7XHB - chains Y and B of the 4 polymer chains in the assembly; structure by electron microscopy, 3.33 A resolution.

== Chain Y ==
Protein: Protein translocase subunit SecY
From: Geobacillus thermodenitrificans NG80-2
Reference sequence: A4IJK8 (A4IJK8_GEOTN); numbering as in UniProt (aligned over 1-430)
Sequence (430 residues; row label = number of the first residue in the row):
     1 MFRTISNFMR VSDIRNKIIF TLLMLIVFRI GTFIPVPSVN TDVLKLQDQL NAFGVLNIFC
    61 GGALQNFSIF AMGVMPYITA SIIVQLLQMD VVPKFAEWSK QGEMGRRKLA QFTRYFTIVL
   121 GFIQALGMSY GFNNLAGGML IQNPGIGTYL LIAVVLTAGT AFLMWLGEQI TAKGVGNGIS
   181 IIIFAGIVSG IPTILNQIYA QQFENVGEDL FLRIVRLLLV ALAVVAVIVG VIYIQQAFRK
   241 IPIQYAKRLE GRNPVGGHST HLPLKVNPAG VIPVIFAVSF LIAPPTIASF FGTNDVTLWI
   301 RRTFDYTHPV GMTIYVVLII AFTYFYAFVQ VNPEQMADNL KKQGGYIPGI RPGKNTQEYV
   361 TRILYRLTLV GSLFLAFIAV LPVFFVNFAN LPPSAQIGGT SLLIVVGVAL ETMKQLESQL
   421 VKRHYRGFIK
Disordered / not traced: 1, 51-64, 204-211
Sequence notes: engineered mutation Cys60 (Gly in A4IJK8)

== Chain B ==
Protein: Translocating peptide
From: Escherichia coli
Sequence (345 residues; numbered 1 to 345; the number before each row is that of its first residue):
     1 MAKKTAIAIA VALAGFATVA SYAQYEDGCS GELERQHTFA GGARSIASGY YYYSGDKLPE
    61 GVLQSGGSGS KGEELFTGVV PILVELDGDV NGHKFSVRGE GEGDATNGKL TLKFICTTGK
   121 LPVPWPTLVT TLTYGVQCFS RYPDHMKRHD FFKSAMPEGY VQERTISFKD DGTYKTRAEV
   181 KFEGDTLVNR IELKGIDFKE DGNILGHKLE YNFNSHNVYI TADKQKNGIK ANFKIRHNVE
   241 DGSVQLADHY QQNTPIGDGP VLLPDNHYLS TQSVLSKDPN EKRDHMVLLE FVTAAGITHG
   301 SAGLEVLFQG PANGGSAWSH PQFEKGGGSG GGSGGGSWSH PQFEK
Disordered / not traced: 1, 35-45, 55-345

== Chain Y / chain B interface ==
Residue-residue contacts (56; chain Y residue first):
  Gln65(Y) - Gln24(B)  hydrogen bond (side chain-backbone)
  Gln65(Y) - Tyr25(B)  hydrogen bond (side chain-backbone)
  Gln65(Y) - Asp27(B)
  Met72(Y) - Gln24(B)  hydrogen bond
  Met75(Y) - Cys29(B)
  Met75(Y) - Ser30(B)
  Tyr77(Y) - Leu33(B)  hydrophobic
  Ile78(Y) - Gly31(B)
  Ser81(Y) - Leu33(B)
  Ile83(Y) - Ala10(B)
  Ile83(Y) - Leu13(B)  hydrophobic
  Ile83(Y) - Ala14(B)  hydrophobic
  Leu86(Y) - Ala10(B)  hydrophobic
  Leu86(Y) - Leu13(B)  hydrophobic
  Asp90(Y) - Lys3(B)
  Asp90(Y) - Ile7(B)
  Val91(Y) - Lys3(B)
  Ile123(Y) - Thr18(B)
  Gln124(Y) - Thr18(B)
  Gln124(Y) - Ser21(B)
  Gly127(Y) - Tyr22(B)
  Met128(Y) - Ser21(B)
  Met128(Y) - Tyr22(B)
  Met128(Y) - Ala23(B)
  Met128(Y) - Gln24(B)
  Gly131(Y) - Tyr22(B)
  Gly131(Y) - Tyr25(B)  hydrogen bond (backbone-side chain)
  Leu135(Y) - Tyr25(B)
  Ser180(Y) - Glu32(B)  hydrogen bond
  Ile183(Y) - Ser30(B)
  Ile183(Y) - Gly31(B)
  Ala269(Y) - Glu34(B)
  Gly270(Y) - Glu34(B)
  Val271(Y) - Gly31(B)
  Val271(Y) - Glu32(B)
  Ile272(Y) - Glu34(B)
  Ile275(Y) - Ser30(B)
  Phe276(Y) - Leu13(B)  hydrophobic
  Ser279(Y) - Phe16(B)
  Ser279(Y) - Ala17(B)
  Ser279(Y) - Ala20(B)
  Phe280(Y) - Leu13(B)  hydrophobic
  Phe280(Y) - Phe16(B)  hydrophobic
  Ile282(Y) - Ala20(B)
  Ile282(Y) - Glu26(B)
  Ala283(Y) - Phe16(B)
  Ala283(Y) - Val19(B)
  Ala283(Y) - Ala20(B)
  Thr286(Y) - Val19(B)  hydrogen bond (side chain-backbone)
  Tyr306(Y) - Glu26(B)
  Phe325(Y) - Ile9(B)  hydrophobic
  Tyr326(Y) - Glu34(B)
  Gln330(Y) - Glu34(B)
  Thr400(Y) - Ser30(B)
  Ile404(Y) - Glu32(B)
  Val408(Y) - Glu32(B)
Interface residues without a listed pair, chain Y (45 interface residues in all): Ala71, Thr79, Met89, Leu120, Tyr130, Asn177, Ile187, Val278, Gln396
Interface residues without a listed pair, chain B (27 interface residues in all): Ala6, Ala12, Gly28
The authors on this interface:
  - interface residues, chain B: Gly31(B)

== In short ==
Chain Y and chain B form an interface of 45 and 27 residues respectively, with 6 hydrogen bonds. Among the
polar pairs are Gln65(Y)-Gln24(B), Gln65(Y)-Tyr25(B) and Met72(Y)-Gln24(B). The paper reports the interface
residue Gly31(B).
Chain Y is Protein translocase subunit SecY (Geobacillus thermodenitrificans NG80-2) and chain B is
Translocating peptide (Escherichia coli); the structure, Structure of the SecA/SecYE/proOmpA(4Y)-sfGFP complex
with ADP, was determined by electron microscopy (same publication as 7XHA).
